Entry 9M84 (electron microscopy, 3.61 A resolution); this record covers chains C and H of the 7 polymer chains in the assembly.

# Chain C
Name: DNA-directed RNA polymerase subunit beta
Organism: Streptomyces coelicolor A3(2)
Notes: EC 2.7.7.6
UniProtKB: Q9L0L0 (RPOB_STRCO); residues 1-1161 here = UniProt positions 1-1161
Chain sequence (1161 residues; each row starts with the number of its first residue):
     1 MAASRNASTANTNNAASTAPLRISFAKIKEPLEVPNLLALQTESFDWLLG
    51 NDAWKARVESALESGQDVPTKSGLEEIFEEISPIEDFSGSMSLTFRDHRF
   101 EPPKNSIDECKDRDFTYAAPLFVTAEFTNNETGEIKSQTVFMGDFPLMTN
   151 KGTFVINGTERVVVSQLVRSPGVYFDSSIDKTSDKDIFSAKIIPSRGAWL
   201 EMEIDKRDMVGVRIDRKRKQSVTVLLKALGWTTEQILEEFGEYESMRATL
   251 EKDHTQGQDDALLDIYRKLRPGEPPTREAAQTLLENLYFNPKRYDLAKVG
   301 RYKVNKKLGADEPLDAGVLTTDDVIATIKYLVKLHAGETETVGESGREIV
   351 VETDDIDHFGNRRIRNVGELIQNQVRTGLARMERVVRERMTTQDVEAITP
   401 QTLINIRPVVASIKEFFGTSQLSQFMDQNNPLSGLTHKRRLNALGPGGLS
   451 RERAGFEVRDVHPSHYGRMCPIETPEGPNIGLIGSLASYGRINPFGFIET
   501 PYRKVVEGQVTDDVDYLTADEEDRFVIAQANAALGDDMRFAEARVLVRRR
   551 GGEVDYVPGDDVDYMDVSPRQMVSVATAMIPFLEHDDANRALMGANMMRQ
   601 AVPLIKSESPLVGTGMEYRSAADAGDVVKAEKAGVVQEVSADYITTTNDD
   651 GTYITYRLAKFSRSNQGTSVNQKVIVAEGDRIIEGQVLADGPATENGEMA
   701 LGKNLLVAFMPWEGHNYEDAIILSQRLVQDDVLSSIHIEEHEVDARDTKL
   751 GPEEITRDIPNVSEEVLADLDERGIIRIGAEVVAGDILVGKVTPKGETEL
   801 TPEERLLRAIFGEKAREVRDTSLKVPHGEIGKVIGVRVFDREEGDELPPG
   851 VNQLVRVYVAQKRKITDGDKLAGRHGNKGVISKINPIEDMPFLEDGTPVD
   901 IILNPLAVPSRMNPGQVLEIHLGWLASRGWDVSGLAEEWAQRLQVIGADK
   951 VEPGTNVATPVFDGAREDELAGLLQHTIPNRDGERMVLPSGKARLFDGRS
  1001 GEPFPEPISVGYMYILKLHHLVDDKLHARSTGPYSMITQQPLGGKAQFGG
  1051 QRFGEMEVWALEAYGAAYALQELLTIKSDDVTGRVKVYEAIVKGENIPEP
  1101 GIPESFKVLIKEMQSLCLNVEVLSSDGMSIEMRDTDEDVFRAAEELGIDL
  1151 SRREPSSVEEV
Disordered / not traced: 1-15, 1132-1161

# Chain H
Molecule: 31-nt DNA strand
Organism: Streptomyces coelicolor A3(2)
Sequence (31 nucleotides; numbered 18 to 48; the number before each row is that of its first residue):
    18 ATGACGCATCCTTGAGGTGTGGAGTTCCTCG

# Interface between chain C and chain H
Residue-residue contacts (21):
  Phe-87(C) with DC28(H), sugar contact; DT29(H), phosphate contact
  Val-168(C) with DG36(H), base contact
  Arg-169(C) with DG36(H), hydrogen bond to the base
  Lys-191(C) with DG36(H), phosphate contact
  Arg-196(C) with DG33(H), sugar contact; DG34(H), phosphate contact
  Gly-197(C) with DT35(H), base contact
  Ala-198(C) with DT35(H), base contact
  Trp-199(C) with DT35(H), stacking on the base; DG36(H), sugar contact
  Arg-216(C) with DT35(H), hydrogen bond to the phosphate; DG36(H), salt bridge to the phosphate
  Arg-293(C) with DG31(H), hydrogen bond to the phosphate; DA32(H), salt bridge to the phosphate; DG33(H), salt bridge to the phosphate
  Ile-356(C) with DG36(H), base contact
  Gly-448(C) with DG36(H), base contact
  Leu-449(C) with DG36(H), base contact
  Arg-453(C) with DG36(H), salt bridge to the phosphate; DT37(H), sugar contact
Also at the interface, not in a pair above, chain C (19 interface residues in all): Ser-195, Asp-215, Lys-292, Gly-447, Val-458

# Overview
19 residues of chain C and 9 residues of chain H are in contact; the contacts include 3 hydrogen bonds, 4 salt
bridges and 1 aromatic stacking contact. Polar contacts include Arg-169(C)/DG36(H), Arg-216(C)/DT35(H) and
Arg-293(C)/DG31(H).
Here chain C is DNA-directed RNA polymerase subunit beta and chain H is a 31-nt DNA strand, both from
Streptomyces coelicolor A3(2). Entry 9M84 (Cryo-EM structure of Streptomyces coelicolor sigma factor shbA
transcription initiation complex with shbA promoter) was determined by electron microscopy, deposited together
with 9ISN.
